2GFA - chains A and C; structure by X-ray diffraction, 2.10 A resolution.

Chain A:
Protein: Jumonji domain-containing protein 2A
Source organism: Homo sapiens
Notes: fragment: double tudor domain
UniProtKB: O75164 (JMJ2A_HUMAN); residue numbers follow UniProt; this construct covers 895-1011
Amino-acid sequence (119 residues; row label = number of the first residue in the row):
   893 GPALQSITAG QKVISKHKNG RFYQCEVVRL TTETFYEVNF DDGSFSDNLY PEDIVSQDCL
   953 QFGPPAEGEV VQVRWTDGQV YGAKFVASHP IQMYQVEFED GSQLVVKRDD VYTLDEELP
Not modelled in the structure: 893-894, 948-954, 1009-1011
Differences from the reference sequence: cloning artifact (893-894)
Swiss-Prot annotation at these positions:
  - site (Histone H3K4me3 binding): Asp945, Trp967, Tyr973
  - mutagenesis: Asp939 (D939R: Impairs binding to H4K20me2, promoting partial recruitment of TP53BP1), Asp945 (D945A: Impairs binding to H3K4me3; D945R: Abolishes binding to H3K4me3), Trp967 (W967H: Abolishes binding to H3K4me3), Tyr973 (Y973A: Abolishes binding to H3K4me3)
From the paper describing this entry:
  - binding site for peptide (chain C): Phe932, Asp934, Phe937, Asn940, Tyr942, Asp945, Trp967, Tyr973
  - mutagenesis - H909W/W967H, W967H, Y973A: abolished binding to H3K4Me3
  - mutagenesis - D945A: decreased binding to H3K4Me3
  - specificity-determining residues: Asp945 (proposed by the authors, not directly observed)
  - mutagenesis - H909W/W967H: abolished binding to peptide (chain C)

Chain C:
Protein: peptide
Amino-acid sequence (10 residues; numbered 1 to 10; the number before each row is that of its first residue):
     1 ARTKQTARKS
Not modelled in the structure: 8-10
Modified positions: Lys4 (n-trimethyllysine; M3L)

How chain A and chain C interact:
Contacting residue pairs - 21 pairs, chain A then chain C:
  Phe932(A) - Lys4(C)
  Asp934(A) - Lys4(C)
  Gly935(A) - Thr6(C)
  Ser936(A) - Lys4(C)
  Ser936(A) - Gln5(C)
  Ser936(A) - Thr6(C)
  Phe937(A) - Lys4(C)
  Phe937(A) - Gln5(C)  hydrogen bond (backbone-backbone)
  Phe937(A) - Ala7(C)  hydrophobic
  Ser938(A) - Thr3(C)  hydrogen bond (side chain-backbone)
  Asn940(A) - Ala1(C)  hydrogen bond (backbone-backbone)
  Asn940(A) - Arg2(C)  hydrogen bond (backbone-backbone)
  Asn940(A) - Thr3(C)  hydrogen bond
  Tyr942(A) - Ala1(C)  hydrogen bond (side chain-backbone)
  Tyr942(A) - Arg2(C)
  Asp945(A) - Arg2(C)  salt bridge
  Trp967(A) - Arg2(C)
  Trp967(A) - Thr3(C)
  Trp967(A) - Lys4(C)
  Thr968(A) - Arg2(C)
  Tyr973(A) - Lys4(C)
Other interface residues (no listed pair), chain A (15 interface residues in all): Phe927, Asp939, Leu941
From the paper, about this interface:
  - residue pairs: Phe932(A)-Lys4(C), Asp934(A)-Lys4(C), Phe937(A)-Gln5(C), Asn940(A)-Thr3(C) (hydrogen bond), Tyr942(A)-Ala1(C), Asp945(A)-Arg2(C), Trp967(A)-Lys4(C), Tyr973(A)-Lys4(C)

Summary:
Chain A and chain C form an interface of 15 and 7 residues respectively, with 6 hydrogen bonds and 1 salt
bridge. Among the polar pairs are Asp945(A)-Arg2(C), Ser938(A)-Thr3(C) and Asn940(A)-Thr3(C). The authors
report contacts between Phe932(A) and Lys4(C), Asp934(A) and Lys4(C) and Phe937(A) and Gln5(C) among others; a
hydrogen bond between Asn940(A) and Thr3(C). From the paper: a binding site for peptide (chain C) at
Phe932(A), Asp934(A) and Phe937(A) among others; H909W/W967H, W967H and Y973A of chain A abolish binding to
H3K4Me3.
Chain A is Jumonji domain-containing protein 2A (Homo sapiens) and chain C is peptide; the structure, double
tudor domain complex structure, was determined by X-ray diffraction together with 2GF7 from the same study.
